1ZYQ - chains A and B of the 4 polymer chains in the assembly; structure by X-ray diffraction, 2.70 A resolution.

[Chain A]
Protein: DNA polymerase
Organism: Enterobacteria phage T7
Notes: EC 2.7.7.7
UniProtKB: P00581 (DPOL_BPT7); aligned to UniProt positions 1-692 over residues 1-698 (the alignment contains insertions or deletions, so no single offset holds)
Amino-acid sequence (698 residues; each row starts with the number of its first residue; note: 6 numbers in that range are skipped by the numbering (no residue carries them; nothing is unmodelled there)):
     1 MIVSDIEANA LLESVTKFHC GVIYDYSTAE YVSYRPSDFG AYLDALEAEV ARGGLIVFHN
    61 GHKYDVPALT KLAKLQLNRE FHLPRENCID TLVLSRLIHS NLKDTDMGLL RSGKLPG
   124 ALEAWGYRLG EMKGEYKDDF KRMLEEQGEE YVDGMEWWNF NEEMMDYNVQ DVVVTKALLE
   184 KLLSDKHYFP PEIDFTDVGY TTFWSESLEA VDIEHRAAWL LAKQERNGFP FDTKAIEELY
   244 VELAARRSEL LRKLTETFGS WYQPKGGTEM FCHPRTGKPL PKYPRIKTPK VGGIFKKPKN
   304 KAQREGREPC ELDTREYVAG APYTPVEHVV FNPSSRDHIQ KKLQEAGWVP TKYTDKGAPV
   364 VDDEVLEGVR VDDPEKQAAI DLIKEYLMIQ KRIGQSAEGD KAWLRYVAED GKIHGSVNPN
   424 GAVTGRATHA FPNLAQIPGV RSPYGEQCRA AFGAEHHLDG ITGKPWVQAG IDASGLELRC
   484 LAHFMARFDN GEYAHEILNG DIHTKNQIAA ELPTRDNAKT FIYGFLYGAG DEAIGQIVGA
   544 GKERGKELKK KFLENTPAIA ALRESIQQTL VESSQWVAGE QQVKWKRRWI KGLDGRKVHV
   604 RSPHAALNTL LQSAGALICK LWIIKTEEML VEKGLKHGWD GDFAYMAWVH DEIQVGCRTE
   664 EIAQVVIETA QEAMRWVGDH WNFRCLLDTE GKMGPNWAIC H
Unresolved in the structure: 297-314
Construct notes: engineered mutation Ala536 (Lys in P00581)
Bound ions: Mg2+ site 1 near Asp5 (its only coordinating residue here); Mg2+ site 2: Asp475, Ala476, Asp654 (together with 2',3'-dideoxyadenosine-5'-triphosphate); Mg2+ site 3: Asp475, Asp654
Small-molecule neighbours: 2',3'-dideoxyadenosine-5'-triphosphate (DAD): Arg429, Asp475, Ala476, Ser477, Gly478, Leu479, Glu480, His506, Arg518, Lys522, Thr523, Tyr526, Tyr530, Asp654

[Chain B]
Protein: Thioredoxin 1
Organism: Escherichia coli
UniProtKB: P0AA25 (THIO_ECOLI); residue numbers follow UniProt; this construct covers 1-108
Amino-acid sequence (108 residues; each row starts with the number of its first residue):
     1 SDKIIHLTDD SFDTDVLKAD GAILVDFWAE WCGPCKMIAP ILDEIADEYQ GKLTVAKLNI
    61 DQNPGTAPKY GIRGIPTLLL FKNGEVAATK VGALSKGQLK EFLDANLA
Unresolved in the structure: 1-2, 108

[Chain A / chain B interface]
Pairs across the interface (45):
  Ser263(A) with Pro64(B)
  Tyr265(A) with Trp31(B); Ala67(B); Pro68(B); Ile72(B)
  Pro267(A) with Trp31(B), hydrophobic
  Lys268(A) with Arg73(B)
  Phe274(A) with Gly33(B); Met37(B), hydrophobic
  Pro277(A) with Met37(B), hydrophobic
  Tyr286(A) with Trp31(B); Gly33(B); Lys36(B)
  Pro287(A) with Trp31(B)
  Ile289(A) with Pro34(B), hydrophobic
  Gly296(A) with Lys90(B), hydrogen bond (backbone-side chain)
  Leu315(A) with Ala105(B); Asn106(B)
  Asp316(A) with Lys90(B), hydrogen bond (backbone-side chain)
  Arg318(A) with Lys90(B), hydrogen bond (backbone-side chain)
  Glu319(A) with Thr89(B); Lys90(B); Val91(B), hydrogen bond (backbone-backbone)
  Tyr320(A) with Lys90(B)
  Val321(A) with Lys90(B); Leu94(B), hydrophobic; Gln98(B)
  Ala324(A) with Gly92(B); Ala93(B); Leu94(B), hydrophobic
  Pro325(A) with Pro34(B); Gly92(B); Ala93(B), hydrogen bond (backbone-backbone)
  Tyr326(A) with Pro34(B), hydrophobic; Ile75(B); Val91(B), hydrophobic; Gly92(B)
  Thr327(A) with Cys32(B), hydrogen bond; Pro34(B); Gly74(B); Ile75(B), hydrogen bond (backbone-backbone)
  Pro328(A) with Arg73(B)
  Val329(A) with Trp31(B), hydrophobic; Arg73(B), hydrogen bond (backbone-backbone)
  His331(A) with Pro68(B)
Other interface residues (no listed pair), chain A (24 interface residues in all): Thr317
Other interface residues (no listed pair), chain B (23 interface residues in all): Ile60

[Summary]
24 residues of chain A face 23 of chain B across their interface; the contacts include 8 hydrogen bonds. Among
the polar pairs are Gly296(A)-Lys90(B), Asp316(A)-Lys90(B) and Arg318(A)-Lys90(B). Ligands of chain A:
2',3'-dideoxyadenosine-5'-triphosphate. Asp475(A), Ala476(A) and Asp654(A) form the Mg2+ site 2.
Chain A is DNA polymerase (Enterobacteria phage T7) and chain B is Thioredoxin 1 (Escherichia coli); the
structure, T7 DNA polymerase in complex with 8oG and incoming ddATP, was determined by X-ray diffraction.
